PDB entry 4ZPK | X-ray diffraction, 3.60 A resolution | chains B and C of the 4 polymer chains in the assembly

== Chain B ==
Molecule: Endothelial PAS domain-containing protein 1
From: Mus musculus
UniProt: P97481 (EPAS1_MOUSE); numbering as in UniProt (aligned over 3-361)
Amino-acid sequence (360 residues; row label = number of the first residue in the row):
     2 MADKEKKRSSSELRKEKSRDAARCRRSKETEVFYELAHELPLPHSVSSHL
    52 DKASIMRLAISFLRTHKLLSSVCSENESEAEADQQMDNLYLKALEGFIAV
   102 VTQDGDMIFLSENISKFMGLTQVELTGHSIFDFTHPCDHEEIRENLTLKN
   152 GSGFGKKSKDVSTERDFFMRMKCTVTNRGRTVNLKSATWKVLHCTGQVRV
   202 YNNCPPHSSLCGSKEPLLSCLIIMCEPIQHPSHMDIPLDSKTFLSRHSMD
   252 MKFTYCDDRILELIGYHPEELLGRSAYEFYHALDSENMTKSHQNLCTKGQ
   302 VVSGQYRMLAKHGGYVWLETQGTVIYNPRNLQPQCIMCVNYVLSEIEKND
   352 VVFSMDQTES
Not modelled in the structure: 2-7, 150-162, 204-218, 329-331, 348, 361
Construct notes: initiating methionine (2)
Curated features (UniProtKB/Swiss-Prot):
  - region: Arg-26 to Lys-53 (DNA-binding), Arg-171 to Val-192 (Required for heterodimer formation with ARNT)

== Chain C ==
Molecule: 21-nt DNA strand
Sequence (21 nucleotides; each row starts with the number of its first residue):
     1 GGCTGCGTACGTGCGGGTCGT

== Interface between chain B and chain C ==
Pairs across the interface (8):
  Leu-14(B) with DT4(C), phosphate contact
  Lys-18(B) with DT4(C), phosphate contact; DG5(C), salt bridge to the phosphate
  Arg-26(B) with DG7(C), salt bridge to the phosphate; DT8(C), salt bridge to the phosphate
  Asn-184(B) with DC19(C), hydrogen bond to the phosphate
  Lys-186(B) with DT18(C), hydrogen bond to the phosphate; DC19(C), salt bridge to the phosphate
Also at the interface, not in a pair above, chain C (8 interface residues in all): DC6, DG20

== Overview ==
Chain B and chain C form an interface of 5 and 8 residues respectively, with 2 hydrogen bonds and 4 salt
bridges. Polar contacts include Asn-184(B)/DC19(C), Lys-186(B)/DT18(C) and Lys-18(B)/DG5(C).
Here chain B is Endothelial PAS domain-containing protein 1 (Mus musculus) and chain C is a 21-nt DNA strand.
Entry 4ZPK (Crystal Structure of the Heterodimeric HIF-2a:ARNT Complex with HRE DNA) was determined by X-ray
diffraction (same publication as 4ZP4, 4ZPH, 4ZPR and 4ZQD).
